Entry 8RBZ (electron microscopy, 3.70 A resolution); this record covers chains i and k of the 21 polymer chains in the assembly.

[Chain i]
Protein: Integrator complex subunit 9
Source organism: Homo sapiens
UniProtKB: Q9NV88 (INT9_HUMAN); residue numbers follow UniProt; this construct covers 1-658
Chain sequence (658 residues; row label = number of the first residue in the row):
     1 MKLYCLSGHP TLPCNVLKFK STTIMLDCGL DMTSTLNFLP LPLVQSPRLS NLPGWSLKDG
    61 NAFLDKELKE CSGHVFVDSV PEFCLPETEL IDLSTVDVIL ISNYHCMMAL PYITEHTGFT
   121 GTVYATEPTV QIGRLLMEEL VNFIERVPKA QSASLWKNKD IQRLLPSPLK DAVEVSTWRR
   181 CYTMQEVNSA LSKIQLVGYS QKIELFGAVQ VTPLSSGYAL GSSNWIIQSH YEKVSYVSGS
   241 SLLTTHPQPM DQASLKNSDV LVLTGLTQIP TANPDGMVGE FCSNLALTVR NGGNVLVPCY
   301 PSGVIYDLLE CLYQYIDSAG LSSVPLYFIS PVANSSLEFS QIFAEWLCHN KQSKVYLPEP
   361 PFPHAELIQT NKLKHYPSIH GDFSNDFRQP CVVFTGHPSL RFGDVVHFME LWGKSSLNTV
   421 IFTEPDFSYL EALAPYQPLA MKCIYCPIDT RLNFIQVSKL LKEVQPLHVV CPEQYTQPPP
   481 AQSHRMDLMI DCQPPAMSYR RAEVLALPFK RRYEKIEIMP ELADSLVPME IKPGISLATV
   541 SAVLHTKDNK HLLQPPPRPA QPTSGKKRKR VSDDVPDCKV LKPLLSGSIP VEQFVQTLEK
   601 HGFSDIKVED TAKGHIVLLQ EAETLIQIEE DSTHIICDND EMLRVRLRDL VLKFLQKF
Unresolved in the structure: 60-63, 533-534, 557-582

[Chain k]
Protein: Integrator complex subunit 11
Source organism: Homo sapiens
UniProtKB: Q5TA45 (INT11_HUMAN); residues 1-600 here = UniProt positions 1-600
Chain sequence (602 residues; row label = number of the first residue in the row; numbers below 1 keep their minus sign (Ser-1 is residue -1)):
    -1 SNMPEIRVTP LGAGQDVGRS CILVSIAGKN VMLDCGMHMG FNDDRRFPDF SYITQNGRLT
    59 DFLDCVIISH FHLDHCGALP YFSEMVGYDG PIYMTHPTQA ICPILLEDYR KIAVDKKGEA
   119 NFFTSQMIKD CMKKVVAVHL HQTVQVDDEL EIKAYYAGHV LGAAMFQIKV GSESVVYTGD
   179 YNMTPDRHLG AAWIDKCRPN LLITQSTYAT TIRDSKRCRE RDFLKKVHET VERGGKVLIP
   239 VFALGRAQEL CILLETFWER MNLKVPIYFS TGLTEKANHY YKLFIPWTNQ KIRKTFVQRN
   299 MFEFKHIKAF DRAFADNPGP MVVFATPGML HAGQSLQIFR KWAGNEKNMV IMPGYCVQGT
   359 VGHKILSGQR KLEMEGRQVL EVKMQVEYMS FSAHADAKGI MQLVGQAEPE SVLLVHGEAK
   419 KMEFLKQKIE QELRVNCYMP ANGETVTLPT SPSIPVGISL GLLKREMAQG LLPEAKKPRL
   479 LHGTLIMKES NFRLVSSEQA LKELGLAEHQ LRFTCRVHLH DTRKEQETAL RVYSHLKSVL
   539 KDHCVQHLPD GSVTVESVLL QAAAPSEDPG TKVLLVSWTY QDEELGSFLT SLLKKGLPQA
   599 PS
Unresolved in the structure: -1 to 1, 207-212, 327-328, 352-381, 471-475, 503-504, 598-600
Construct notes: expression tag (-1 to 0); engineered mutation Gln203 (Glu in Q5TA45); conflict Glu487 (Asp in Q5TA45)
Ion coordination: Zn2+ site 1: His68, His73, Asp178; Zn2+ site 2: His68, His70, His157
Reported in the primary citation:
  - mutagenesis - E203Q: decreased catalytic activity

[Interface between chain i and chain k]
Contacting residue pairs - 87 pairs, chain i then chain k:
  Leu196(i) with Arg291(k)
  Tyr199(i) with Gln140(k)
  Ser200(i) with His139(k); Gln140(k); Thr141(k), hydrogen bond (backbone-backbone)
  Gln201(i) with His139(k)
  Lys202(i) with Thr141(k); Lys151(k)
  Tyr231(i) with Val454(k); Gly455(k), hydrogen bond (side chain-backbone)
  Glu338(i) with Phe294(k)
  Phe339(i) with Phe294(k), hydrophobic
  Ile342(i) with Lys280(k); Leu281(k); Ile283(k), hydrophobic; Phe294(k), hydrophobic
  Phe343(i) with Pro284(k), hydrophobic
  Glu345(i) with His94(k); His137(k); Phe282(k); Trp285(k)
  Gln352(i) with His94(k)
  Val355(i) with His94(k)
  Tyr356(i) with His94(k); Gln97(k), hydrogen bond; Ala135(k); Tyr278(k)
  Pro358(i) with Tyr278(k)
  Pro360(i) with Leu281(k), hydrophobic
  Pro361(i) with Leu281(k)
  Arg512(i) with Ile456(k); Ser457(k); Leu458(k), hydrogen bond (backbone-backbone)
  Tyr513(i) with Ile456(k); Arg491(k)
  Glu514(i) with Gly455(k); Ile456(k), hydrogen bond (backbone-backbone)
  Lys515(i) with Pro453(k); Val454(k)
  Ile516(i) with Ile452(k); Val454(k), hydrogen bond (backbone-backbone); Ile456(k), hydrophobic
  Ile518(i) with Ser451(k); Ile452(k), hydrogen bond (backbone-backbone); Val454(k), hydrophobic
  Pro520(i) with Ser449(k)
  Ser536(i) with Ile484(k); Met485(k)
  Leu537(i) with Ile484(k), hydrophobic
  Ala538(i) with Leu483(k), hydrogen bond (backbone-backbone)
  Thr539(i) with Gly481(k), hydrogen bond (side chain-backbone); Thr482(k)
  Val540(i) with His480(k); Gly481(k), hydrogen bond (backbone-backbone)
  Ser541(i) with Leu478(k); Leu479(k); His480(k)
  Ala542(i) with Leu478(k); Leu479(k), hydrogen bond (backbone-backbone)
  Val543(i) with Leu478(k)
  Leu544(i) with Leu461(k), hydrophobic; Glu464(k)
  His551(i) with Leu461(k)
  Pro556(i) with Leu478(k), hydrophobic
  Pro583(i) with His480(k); Thr577(k)
  Leu584(i) with Ser495(k)
  Leu585(i) with Leu509(k); Tyr578(k), hydrophobic
  Ser586(i) with His507(k)
  Gly587(i) with Leu509(k)
  Glu623(i) with Arg514(k)
  Thr633(i) with His507(k); Arg510(k)
  His634(i) with Leu573(k)
  Ile635(i) with Arg510(k); Phe511(k), hydrophobic; Thr512(k)
  Ile636(i) with Arg514(k)
  Cys637(i) with Cys513(k), hydrophobic; Arg514(k), hydrogen bond (backbone-backbone)
  Asp638(i) with Arg514(k), salt bridge
  Arg648(i) with Glu582(k), salt bridge
  Val651(i) with Phe511(k), hydrophobic
  Phe658(i) with Leu483(k); Ala498(k), hydrophobic; Glu506(k)
Interface residues without a listed pair, chain i (60 interface residues in all): Ser335, Gln341, Leu357, Glu359, Glu517, Ser588, Ala622, Asn639, Arg644, Leu655
Interface residues without a listed pair, chain k (58 interface residues in all): Pro95, His277, Val295, Pro450, Met465, Val493, Glu581

[In short]
The interface between chain i and chain k involves 60 residues on one side and 58 on the other, with 12
hydrogen bonds and 2 salt bridges. Polar contacts include Asp638(i)-Arg514(k), Arg648(i)-Glu582(k) and
Tyr231(i)-Gly455(k). The Zn2+ site 1 is built by His68(k), His73(k) and Asp178(k). From the paper: E203Q of
chain k reduces catalytic activity.
Chain i is Integrator complex subunit 9 and chain k is Integrator complex subunit 11, both from Homo sapiens;
the structure, Structure of Integrator-PP2A-SOSS-CTD post-termination complex, was determined by electron
microscopy (same publication as 8RC4).
